Entry 7N61 (electron microscopy, 3.50 A resolution); this record covers chains 0Y and 9h of the 139 polymer chains in the assembly.

Chain 0Y:
Name: Kinesin-like protein
Organism: Chlamydomonas reinhardtii
UniProtKB: A8I9T2 (A8I9T2_CHLRE); residues 1-776 here = UniProt positions 1-776
Amino-acid sequence (776 residues; each row starts with the number of its first residue):
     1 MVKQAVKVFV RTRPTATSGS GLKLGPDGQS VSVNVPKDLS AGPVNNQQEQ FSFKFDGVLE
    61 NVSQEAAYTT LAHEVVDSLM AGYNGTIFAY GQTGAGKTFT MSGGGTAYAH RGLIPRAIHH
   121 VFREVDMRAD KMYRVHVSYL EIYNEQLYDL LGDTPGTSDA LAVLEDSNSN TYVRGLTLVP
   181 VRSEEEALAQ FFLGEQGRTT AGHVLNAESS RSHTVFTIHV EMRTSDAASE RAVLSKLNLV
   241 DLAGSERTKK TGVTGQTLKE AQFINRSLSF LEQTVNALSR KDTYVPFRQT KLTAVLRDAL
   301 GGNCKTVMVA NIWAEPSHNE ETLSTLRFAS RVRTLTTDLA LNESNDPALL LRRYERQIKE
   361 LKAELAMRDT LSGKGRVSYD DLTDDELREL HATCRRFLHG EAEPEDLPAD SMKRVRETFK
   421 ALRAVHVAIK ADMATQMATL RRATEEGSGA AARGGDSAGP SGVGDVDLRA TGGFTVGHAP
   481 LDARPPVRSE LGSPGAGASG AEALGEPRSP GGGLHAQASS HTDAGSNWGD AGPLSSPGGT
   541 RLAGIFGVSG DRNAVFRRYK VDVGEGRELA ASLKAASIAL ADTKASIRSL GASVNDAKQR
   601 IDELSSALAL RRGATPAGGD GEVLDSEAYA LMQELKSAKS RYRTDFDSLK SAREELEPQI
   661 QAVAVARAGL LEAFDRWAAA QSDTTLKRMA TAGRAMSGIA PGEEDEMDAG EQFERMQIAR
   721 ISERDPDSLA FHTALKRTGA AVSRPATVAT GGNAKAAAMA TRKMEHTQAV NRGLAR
Unresolved in the structure: 1-5, 334-347, 424-776
Residues lining bound ligands: ADP (adenosine-5'-diphosphate): Arg13, Pro14, Gln92, Thr93, Gly94, Ala95, Gly96, Lys97, Thr98, Phe99, Asn206, Glu208, Ser209, Ser210

Chain 9h:
Name: Tubulin alpha
Organism: Chlamydomonas reinhardtii
UniProtKB: P09204 (TBA1_CHLRE); numbering as in UniProt (aligned over 1-451)
Amino-acid sequence (451 residues; each row starts with the number of its first residue):
     1 MREVISIHIG QAGIQVGNAC WELYCLEHGI QPDGQMPSDK TIGGGDDAFN TFFSETGAGK
    61 HVPRCIFLDL EPTVVDEVRT GTYRQLFHPE QLISGKEDAA NNFARGHYTI GKEIVDLALD
   121 RIRKLADNCT GLQGFLVFNA VGGGTGSGLG SLLLERLSVD YGKKSKLGFT VYPSPQVSTA
   181 VVEPYNSVLS THSLLEHTDV AVMLDNEAIY DICRRSLDIE RPTYTNLNRL IAQVISSLTA
   241 SLRFDGALNV DITEFQTNLV PYPRIHFMLS SYAPIISAEK AYHEQLSVAE ITNAAFEPAS
   301 MMVKCDPRHG KYMACCLMYR GDVVPKDVNA SVATIKTKRT IQFVDWCPTG FKCGINYQPP
   361 TVVPGGDLAK VQRAVCMISN STAIGEIFSR LDHKFDLMYA KRAFVHWYVG EGMEEGEFSE
   421 AREDLAALEK DFEEVGAESA EGAGEGEGEE Y
Unresolved in the structure: 38-45, 439-451
Residues lining bound ligands: GTP (guanosine-5'-triphosphate): Gly10, Gln11, Ala12, Gln15, Asp69, Glu71, Asp98, Ala99, Ala100, Asn101, Ala140, Gly142, Gly143, Gly144, Thr145, Gly146, Val171, Thr179, Glu183, Asn206, Tyr224, Leu227, Asn228, Ile231
Curated features (UniProtKB/Swiss-Prot):
  - active site: Glu254
  - binding site (GTP): Gln11, Glu71, Gly144, Thr145, Thr179, Asn206, Asn228
  - binding site (Mg(2+)): Glu71
  - site: Tyr451 (Involved in polymerization)
  - modified residue: Lys40 (N6-acetyllysine)

Interface between chain 0Y and chain 9h:
Residue-residue contacts (52):
  Ser40(0Y) with Pro263(9h)
  Gly42(0Y) with Pro263(9h)
  Val44(0Y) with Glu434(9h)
  Asn45(0Y) with Tyr262(9h); Arg264(9h); Asp431(9h); Glu434(9h); Val435(9h)
  Asn46(0Y) with Arg264(9h), hydrogen bond (backbone-side chain); Ala427(9h)
  Gln47(0Y) with Ala427(9h); Asp431(9h); Glu434(9h), hydrogen bond
  Phe51(0Y) with Glu423(9h)
  Glu246(0Y) with Glu414(9h)
  Arg247(0Y) with Tyr108(9h); Gly412(9h); Glu414(9h), salt bridge; Gly416(9h); Glu417(9h); Glu420(9h), salt bridge
  Thr248(0Y) with Tyr108(9h); Gly412(9h), hydrogen bond (side chain-backbone)
  Lys249(0Y) with His107(9h); Tyr108(9h); Leu152(9h); Glu155(9h), salt bridge
  Gln262(0Y) with Thr109(9h); Val409(9h); Gly410(9h); Glu411(9h), hydrogen bond (side chain-backbone); Gly412(9h), hydrogen bond (side chain-backbone)
  Asn265(0Y) with Val409(9h); Gly412(9h); Met413(9h), hydrogen bond (side chain-backbone); Glu414(9h), hydrogen bond
  Arg266(0Y) with His406(9h); Val409(9h); Gly410(9h)
  Ser269(0Y) with Val409(9h); Glu415(9h)
  Phe270(0Y) with His406(9h)
  Glu272(0Y) with Glu415(9h)
  Gln273(0Y) with Lys401(9h), hydrogen bond (side chain-backbone); Arg402(9h)
  Asn276(0Y) with Arg402(9h)
  Arg280(0Y) with Lys401(9h)
  Arg327(0Y) with Ser419(9h)
  Arg331(0Y) with Arg402(9h); Glu415(9h); Gly416(9h); Ser419(9h)
Interface residues without a listed pair, chain 0Y (26 interface residues in all): Ala41, Pro43, Ser245, Ser324
Interface residues without a listed pair, chain 9h (30 interface residues in all): Tyr399, Ala400, Lys430

Overview:
Chain 0Y and chain 9h form an interface of 26 and 30 residues respectively, with 8 hydrogen bonds and 3 salt
bridges. Polar pairs include Arg247(0Y)-Glu414(9h), Arg247(0Y)-Glu420(9h) and Lys249(0Y)-Glu155(9h). Chain 0Y
binds ADP. Bound to chain 9h: GTP.
Chain 0Y is Kinesin-like protein and chain 9h is Tubulin alpha, both from Chlamydomonas reinhardtii; the
structure, structure of C2 projections and MIPs, was determined by electron microscopy.
